PDB entry 6JX1 | X-ray diffraction, 2.23 A resolution | chains A and B

Chain A (and B):
Molecule: Formate dehydrogenase
Source organism: Pseudomonas sp. 101
Notes: EC 1.17.1.9; chain B of this document is another copy of the same molecule, construct and numbering; everything in this record applies to it too
UniProt: P33160 (FDH_PSESR); residues 1-401 here = UniProt positions 1-401
Amino-acid sequence (401 residues; numbered 1 to 401; the number before each row is that of its first residue):
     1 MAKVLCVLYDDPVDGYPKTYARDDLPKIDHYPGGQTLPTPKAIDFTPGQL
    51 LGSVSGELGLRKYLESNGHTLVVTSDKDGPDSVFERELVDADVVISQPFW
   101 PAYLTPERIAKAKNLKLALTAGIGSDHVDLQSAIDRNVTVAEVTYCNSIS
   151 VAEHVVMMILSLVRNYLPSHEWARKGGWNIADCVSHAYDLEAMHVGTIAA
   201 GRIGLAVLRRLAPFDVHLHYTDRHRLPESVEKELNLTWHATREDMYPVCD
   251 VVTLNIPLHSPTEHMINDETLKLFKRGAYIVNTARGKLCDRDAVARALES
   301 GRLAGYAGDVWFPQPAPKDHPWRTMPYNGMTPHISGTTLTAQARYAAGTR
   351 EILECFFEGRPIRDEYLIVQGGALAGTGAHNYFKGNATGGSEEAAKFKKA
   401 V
Unresolved in the structure: 1, 376-401 (chain B: 1, 259-260, 371-401)
Differences from the reference sequence: engineered mutation Ile198 (Val in P33160), Ile256 (Cys in P33160), Ser260 (Pro in P33160), Pro261 (Glu in P33160), Asn381 (Ser in P33160), Phe383 (Ser in P33160)
Curated features (UniProtKB/Swiss-Prot):
  - binding site (substrate): Ile123, Asn147
  - binding site (NAD(+)): Ser148, Arg202, Ile203, Asp222, Thr283, Asp309, His333 to Gly336
  - site (Important for catalytic activity): Arg285, His333

Interface between chain A and chain B:
Contacting residue pairs (175; chain A residue first):
  Tyr9(A) with Ile180(B); Val184(B)
  Asp10(A) with Ala181(B)
  Asp11(A) with Ala181(B)
  Pro12(A) with Ala181(B); Asp182(B)
  Val13(A) with Asn179(B); Asp182(B), hydrogen bond (backbone-side chain)
  Tyr20(A) with Arg276(B), hydrogen bond (backbone-side chain)
  Ala21(A) with His186(B); Tyr188(B); Arg276(B); Gly277(B), hydrogen bond (backbone-backbone)
  Arg22(A) with Tyr188(B); Asp250(B), salt bridge; Gly277(B)
  Asp23(A) with Arg276(B)
  Leu25(A) with Tyr188(B), hydrophobic
  Pro26(A) with Glu191(B); Ala192(B); Met193(B), hydrophobic
  Lys27(A) with Ala192(B)
  Ile28(A) with Glu191(B); Ala192(B), hydrophobic
  Phe99(A) with Ile180(B)
  Ile149(A) with Glu191(B)
  Ser150(A) with Arg164(B), hydrogen bond (backbone-side chain); Asp189(B), hydrogen bond
  Glu153(A) with Arg164(B), salt bridge; Asp189(B); Leu190(B), hydrogen bond (side chain-backbone); Glu191(B), hydrogen bond (side chain-backbone)
  His154(A) with Arg164(B), hydrogen bond
  Val156(A) with Phe214(B), hydrophobic
  Met157(A) with Leu160(B); Ser161(B); Tyr166(B), hydrophobic
  Met158(A) with Tyr166(B)
  Leu160(A) with Met157(B), hydrophobic
  Ser161(A) with Tyr166(B)
  Arg164(A) with Ser150(B), hydrogen bond (side chain-backbone); Glu153(B), salt bridge; His154(B), hydrogen bond; Ser335(B), hydrogen bond (side chain-backbone); Thr338(B)
  Tyr166(A) with Met157(B), hydrophobic; Met158(B); Ser161(B); Leu167(B); Gly329(B), hydrogen bond (side chain-backbone); Thr331(B)
  Leu167(A) with Tyr166(B); Leu167(B), hydrophobic; His170(B)
  Ser169(A) with Thr331(B); Pro332(B); Ile334(B)
  His170(A) with Leu167(B); Asn328(B); Gly329(B); Met330(B), hydrogen bond (side chain-backbone); Thr331(B)
  Glu171(A) with Glu171(B)
  Trp172(A) with Arg323(B)
  Ala173(A) with Arg323(B), hydrogen bond (backbone-side chain); Met330(B)
  Arg174(A) with Arg323(B)
  Gly176(A) with Lys318(B); Arg323(B)
  Gly177(A) with Arg323(B), hydrogen bond (backbone-side chain)
  Trp178(A) with Trp311(B); Gln314(B); Pro315(B); Ala316(B); Arg323(B); Pro332(B); His333(B)
  Asn179(A) with Val13(B)
  Ile180(A) with Tyr9(B); Phe99(B); His333(B); Ile334(B), hydrophobic
  Ala181(A) with Tyr9(B), hydrophobic; Asp10(B); Asp11(B); Pro12(B)
  Asp182(A) with Pro12(B); Val13(B), hydrogen bond (side chain-backbone)
  Cys183(A) with Pro332(B), hydrophobic; Ile334(B), hydrophobic
  Val184(A) with Tyr9(B); Ile334(B), hydrophobic; Thr337(B); Leu339(B); Gln342(B)
  Ser185(A) with Leu339(B)
  His186(A) with Ala21(B)
  Ala187(A) with Thr338(B); Leu339(B), hydrogen bond (backbone-backbone)
  Tyr188(A) with Ala21(B); Arg22(B); Leu25(B), hydrophobic; Thr338(B); Leu339(B); Thr340(B)
  Asp189(A) with Ser150(B), hydrogen bond; Glu153(B); Thr338(B), hydrogen bond; Thr340(B), hydrogen bond (backbone-side chain); Arg344(B), salt bridge
  Leu190(A) with Glu153(B), hydrogen bond (backbone-side chain)
  Glu191(A) with Pro26(B); Ile28(B); Ile149(B); Glu153(B), hydrogen bond (backbone-side chain)
  Ala192(A) with Pro26(B); Lys27(B); Ile28(B), hydrophobic
  Met193(A) with Arg22(B); Pro26(B), hydrophobic
  Arg209(A) with Pro213(B)
  Arg210(A) with Pro213(B); Phe214(B)
  Pro213(A) with Arg209(B); Arg210(B); Pro213(B), hydrophobic
  Phe214(A) with Val156(B), hydrophobic; Arg210(B)
  Asp250(A) with Arg22(B), salt bridge
  Arg276(A) with Tyr20(B), hydrogen bond (side chain-backbone); Ala21(B); Arg22(B); Asp23(B), salt bridge
  Gly277(A) with Ala21(B); Arg22(B)
  Trp311(A) with Trp178(B)
  Gln314(A) with Trp178(B)
  Pro315(A) with Trp178(B)
  Ala316(A) with Trp178(B)
  Lys318(A) with Gly176(B), hydrogen bond (side chain-backbone); Gly177(B)
  Arg323(A) with Trp172(B); Ala173(B), hydrogen bond (side chain-backbone); Arg174(B); Gly176(B); Gly177(B), hydrogen bond (side chain-backbone)
  Thr324(A) with Arg174(B)
  Asn328(A) with His170(B)
  Gly329(A) with Tyr166(B), hydrogen bond (backbone-side chain); His170(B)
  Met330(A) with His170(B), hydrogen bond (backbone-side chain); Ala173(B)
  Thr331(A) with Tyr166(B)
  Pro332(A) with Ser169(B); Trp178(B); Cys183(B), hydrophobic
  His333(A) with Trp178(B); Ile180(B)
  Ile334(A) with Ser169(B); Ile180(B), hydrophobic; Cys183(B), hydrophobic; Val184(B), hydrophobic
  Ser335(A) with Arg164(B), hydrogen bond (backbone-side chain)
  Thr337(A) with Val184(B)
  Thr338(A) with Arg164(B); Ala187(B); Asp189(B), hydrogen bond
  Leu339(A) with Val184(B); Ser185(B); Ala187(B), hydrogen bond (backbone-backbone); Tyr188(B)
  Thr340(A) with Tyr188(B); Asp189(B), hydrogen bond (side chain-backbone)
  Gln342(A) with Val184(B)
  Arg344(A) with Asp189(B), salt bridge
Interface residues without a listed pair, chain A (84 interface residues in all): Leu50, Trp100, Asp215, Tyr279, Gly301, Ala304
Interface residues without a listed pair, chain B (85 interface residues in all): Leu50, Trp100, Lys275, Gly301, Ala304, Ala307, Thr324, Ala341

Overview:
84 residues of chain A and 85 residues of chain B are in contact; the contacts include 32 hydrogen bonds and 7
salt bridges. Among the polar pairs are Arg22(A)-Asp250(B), Glu153(A)-Arg164(B) and Asp189(A)-Arg344(B).
Both chains are Formate dehydrogenase (Pseudomonas sp. 101). Entry 6JX1 (Crystal structure of Formate
dehydrogenase mutant V198I/C256I/P260S/E261P/S381N/S383F from Pseudomonas sp. 101) was determined by X-ray
diffraction, deposited together with 6JUJ, 6JUK and 6JWG.
